PDB entry 4AA6 | X-ray diffraction, 2.60 A resolution | chains A and B of the 4 polymer chains in the assembly

== Chain A (and B) ==
Name: Estrogen receptor
From: Homo sapiens
Notes: chain B of this document is another copy of the same molecule, construct and numbering; everything in this record applies to it too
UniProt: P03372 (ESR1_HUMAN); residues 182-252 here = UniProt positions 182-252
Sequence (71 residues; row label = number of the first residue in the row):
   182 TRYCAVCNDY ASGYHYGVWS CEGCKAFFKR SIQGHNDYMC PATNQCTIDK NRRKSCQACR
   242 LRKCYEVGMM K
Unresolved in the structure: 214-215 (chain B: 217)
Metal / ion sites: Zn2+ site 1: Cys185, Cys188, Cys202, Cys205; Zn2+ site 2: Cys221, Cys227, Cys237, Cys240

== Chain A / chain B interface ==
Contacting residue pairs - 17 pairs, chain A then chain B:
  Met220(A) with Asn232(B), hydrogen bond; Arg233(B), hydrogen bond
  Cys221(A) with Arg233(B), hydrogen bond (backbone-side chain)
  Pro222(A) with Cys227(B); Thr228(B), hydrogen bond (backbone-backbone); Arg233(B); Ser236(B)
  Ala223(A) with Ala223(B), hydrophobic
  Cys227(A) with Pro222(B)
  Thr228(A) with Pro222(B), hydrogen bond (backbone-backbone)
  Asn232(A) with Met220(B)
  Arg233(A) with Met220(B); Cys221(B), hydrogen bond (side chain-backbone); Pro222(B)
  Ser236(A) with Met220(B); Pro222(B); Ser236(B), hydrogen bond (side chain-backbone)
Interface residues without a listed pair, chain A (10 interface residues in all): Cys237
Interface residues without a listed pair, chain B (10 interface residues in all): Cys237

== Summary ==
The chain A/chain B interface involves 10 residues from each chain; the contacts include 7 hydrogen bonds.
Polar contacts include Met220(A)-Asn232(B), Met220(A)-Arg233(B) and Cys221(A)-Arg233(B). Cys185(A), Cys188(A),
Cys202(A) and Cys205(A) coordinate Zn2+ site 1. Cys221(A), Cys227(A), Cys237(A) and Cys240(A) form the Zn2+
site 2.
Chain A and chain B are both Estrogen receptor (Homo sapiens); the structure, The oestrogen receptor
recognizes an imperfectly palindromic response element through an alternative side-chain conformation, was
determined by X-ray diffraction.
